Entry 7S26 (X-ray diffraction, 2.74 A resolution); this record covers chains A and B.

Chain A (and B):
Molecule: Rho-associated protein kinase 1
Source organism: Homo sapiens
Notes: EC 2.7.11.1; fragment: kinase domain; chain B of this document is another copy of the same molecule, construct and numbering; everything in this record applies to it too
Reference sequence: Q13464 (ROCK1_HUMAN); numbering as in UniProt (aligned over 6-402)
Amino-acid sequence (398 residues; each row starts with the number of its first residue):
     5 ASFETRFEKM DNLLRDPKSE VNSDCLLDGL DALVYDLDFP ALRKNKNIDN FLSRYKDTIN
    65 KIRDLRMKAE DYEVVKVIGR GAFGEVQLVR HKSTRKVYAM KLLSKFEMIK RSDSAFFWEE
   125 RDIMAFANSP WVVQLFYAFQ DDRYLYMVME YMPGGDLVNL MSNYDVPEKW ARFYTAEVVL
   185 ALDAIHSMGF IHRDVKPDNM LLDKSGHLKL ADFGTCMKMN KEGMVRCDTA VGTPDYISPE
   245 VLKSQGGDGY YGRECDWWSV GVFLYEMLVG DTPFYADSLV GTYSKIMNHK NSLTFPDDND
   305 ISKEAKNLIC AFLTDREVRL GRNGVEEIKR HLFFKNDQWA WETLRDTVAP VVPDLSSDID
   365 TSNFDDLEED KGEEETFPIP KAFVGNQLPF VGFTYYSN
Not modelled in the structure: 231-236, 250-252, 402 (chain B: 5, 219-237, 372-377)
Construct notes: expression tag (5)
Ligand contacts: 86K (2-[methyl(phenyl)amino]-1-[4-(1H-pyrrolo[2,3-b]pyridin-3-yl)-3,6-dihydropyridin-1(2H)-yl]ethan-1-one): Ile82, Arg84, Gly85, Ala86, Phe87, Gly88, Glu89, Val90, Ala103, Lys105, Leu106, Leu107, Glu124, Met128, Val137, Met153, Glu154, Tyr155, Met156, Leu205, Ala215, Asp216, Phe368
From the paper describing this entry:
  - conformationally variable residues (loop rearrangement): Phe87, Lys105
  - binding site for 86K: Lys105 (from molecular simulation)

How chain A and chain B interact:
Residue-residue contacts (90; chain A residue first):
  Phe7(A) - Met71(B)  hydrophobic
  Phe7(A) - Ser97(B)
  Phe7(A) - Tyr141(B)
  Arg10(A) - Asp68(B)  hydrogen bond (side chain-backbone)
  Arg10(A) - Leu69(B)  hydrogen bond (side chain-backbone)
  Arg10(A) - Arg70(B)  hydrogen bond (side chain-backbone)
  Arg10(A) - Lys72(B)
  Arg10(A) - Asp75(B)  salt bridge
  Phe11(A) - Leu69(B)
  Phe11(A) - Met71(B)  hydrophobic
  Phe11(A) - Tyr400(B)  hydrophobic
  Lys13(A) - Leu69(B)
  Met14(A) - Ile66(B)  hydrophobic
  Met14(A) - Leu69(B)  hydrophobic
  Met14(A) - Arg70(B)
  Asp15(A) - Arg19(B)  salt bridge
  Leu17(A) - Lys65(B)
  Leu17(A) - Leu69(B)  hydrophobic
  Leu18(A) - Ser27(B)
  Leu18(A) - Leu31(B)  hydrophobic
  Glu24(A) - Arg58(B)
  Glu24(A) - Tyr59(B)  hydrogen bond (backbone-side chain)
  Glu24(A) - Thr62(B)
  Val25(A) - Leu34(B)  hydrophobic
  Val25(A) - Thr62(B)
  Val25(A) - Ile66(B)  hydrophobic
  Ser27(A) - Leu18(B)
  Leu30(A) - Leu30(B)  hydrophobic
  Leu30(A) - Leu31(B)  hydrophobic
  Leu30(A) - Leu34(B)  hydrophobic
  Leu31(A) - Met14(B)  hydrophobic
  Leu31(A) - Leu18(B)  hydrophobic
  Leu31(A) - Leu30(B)  hydrophobic
  Leu34(A) - Val25(B)  hydrophobic
  Leu34(A) - Leu30(B)  hydrophobic
  Leu37(A) - Leu37(B)  hydrophobic
  Leu37(A) - Leu392(B)  hydrophobic
  Leu41(A) - Phe387(B)  hydrophobic
  Leu41(A) - Leu392(B)  hydrophobic
  Asn49(A) - Phe387(B)
  Asn49(A) - Val388(B)  hydrogen bond (side chain-backbone)
  Lys50(A) - Ser116(B)  hydrogen bond
  Asn51(A) - Val388(B)
  Asn51(A) - Gly389(B)  hydrogen bond (side chain-backbone)
  Asn51(A) - Asn390(B)  hydrogen bond
  Asn51(A) - Leu392(B)
  Ile52(A) - Phe387(B)  hydrophobic
  Ile52(A) - Leu392(B)  hydrophobic
  Phe55(A) - Leu392(B)
  Phe55(A) - Val395(B)  hydrophobic
  Arg58(A) - Trp122(B)
  Arg58(A) - Leu392(B)  hydrogen bond (side chain-backbone)
  Arg58(A) - Pro393(B)
  Arg58(A) - Val395(B)  hydrogen bond (side chain-backbone)
  Tyr59(A) - Glu24(B)  hydrogen bond (side chain-backbone)
  Tyr59(A) - Val395(B)  hydrogen bond (side chain-backbone)
  Tyr59(A) - Gly396(B)
  Thr62(A) - Glu24(B)
  Thr62(A) - Val25(B)
  Ile66(A) - Val25(B)  hydrophobic
  Asp68(A) - Arg10(B)  hydrogen bond (backbone-side chain)
  Leu69(A) - Arg10(B)  hydrogen bond (backbone-side chain)
  Leu69(A) - Met14(B)  hydrophobic
  Leu69(A) - Leu17(B)  hydrophobic
  Arg70(A) - Arg10(B)  hydrogen bond (backbone-side chain)
  Met71(A) - Phe7(B)  hydrophobic
  Lys72(A) - Arg10(B)
  Asp75(A) - Arg10(B)  salt bridge
  Ser97(A) - Phe7(B)
  Ile113(A) - Asn51(B)
  Trp122(A) - Arg58(B)
  Tyr141(A) - Phe7(B)
  Phe387(A) - Leu41(B)  hydrophobic
  Phe387(A) - Asn49(B)
  Phe387(A) - Ile52(B)  hydrophobic
  Phe387(A) - Phe387(B)  hydrophobic
  Val388(A) - Asn49(B)  hydrogen bond (backbone-side chain)
  Val388(A) - Asn51(B)  hydrogen bond (backbone-side chain)
  Gly389(A) - Asn51(B)  hydrogen bond (backbone-side chain)
  Asn390(A) - Asn51(B)  hydrogen bond
  Leu392(A) - Leu37(B)  hydrophobic
  Leu392(A) - Leu41(B)  hydrophobic
  Leu392(A) - Asn51(B)
  Leu392(A) - Phe55(B)
  Leu392(A) - Arg58(B)  hydrogen bond (backbone-side chain)
  Pro393(A) - Arg58(B)
  Val395(A) - Arg58(B)  hydrogen bond (backbone-side chain)
  Val395(A) - Tyr59(B)  hydrogen bond (backbone-side chain)
  Gly396(A) - Tyr59(B)
  Tyr400(A) - Phe11(B)  hydrophobic
Also at the interface, not in a pair above, chain A (50 interface residues in all): Ser6, Arg19, Cys29, His95, Thr98, Phe394
Also at the interface, not in a pair above, chain B (48 interface residues in all): Ser6, Lys13, His95, Phe394, Asn402

In short:
Chain A and chain B form an interface of 50 and 48 residues respectively, with 22 hydrogen bonds and 3 salt
bridges. Polar pairs include Arg10(A)-Asp75(B), Asp15(A)-Arg19(B) and Arg10(A)-Asp68(B). Chain A binds
compound 86K. The paper reports a binding site for 86K at Lys105(A); conformational variability at Phe87(A)
and Lys105(A).
Both chains are Rho-associated protein kinase 1 (Homo sapiens). Entry 7S26 (ROCK1 in complex with ligand
G5018) was determined by X-ray diffraction (same publication as 7S25).
